8XBU - chains C and J of the 20 polymer chains in the assembly; structure by electron microscopy, 4.24 A resolution (low resolution: residue-level contacts below are approximate; hydrogen-bond / salt-bridge calls are withheld).

# Chain C
Protein: Histone H2A type 1-B/E
Source organism: Homo sapiens
Reference sequence: P04908 (H2A1B_HUMAN); residues 0-129 here correspond to UniProt positions 1-130 (UniProt number = residue number + 1)
Amino-acid sequence (133 residues; row label = number of the first residue in the row; numbers below 1 keep their minus sign (Gly-3 is residue -3)):
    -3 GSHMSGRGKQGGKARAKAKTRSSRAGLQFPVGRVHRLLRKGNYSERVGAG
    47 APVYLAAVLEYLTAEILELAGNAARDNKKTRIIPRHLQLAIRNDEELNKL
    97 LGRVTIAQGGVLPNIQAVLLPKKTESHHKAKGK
Unresolved in the structure: -3 to 10, 119-129
Differences from the reference sequence: expression tag (-3 to -1)

# Chain J
Molecule: 153-nt DNA strand
Source organism: synthetic construct
Sequence (153 nucleotides; each row starts with the number of its first residue):
     1 TGGCCGTTTTCGTTGTTTTTTTCTGTCTCGTGCCTGGTGTCTTGGGTGTA
    51 ATCCCCTTGGCGGTTAAAACGCGGGGGACAGCGCGTACGTGCGTTTAAGC
   101 GGTGCTAGAGCTGTCTACGACCAATTGAGCGGCCTCGGCACCGGGATTCT
   151 GAT

# Chain C / chain J interface
Pairs across the interface (10):
  Ala12(C) - DG39(J)
  Lys15(C) - DT38(J)
  Lys15(C) - DG39(J)
  Thr16(C) - DT38(J)
  Arg17(C) - DT38(J)
  Arg20(C) - DG39(J)
  Gly28(C) - DT38(J)
  Arg29(C) - DG37(J)
  Arg32(C) - DG37(J)
  Arg77(C) - DC27(J)
Other interface residues (no listed pair), chain C (12 interface residues in all): Lys13, Ala14, Arg42
Other interface residues (no listed pair), chain J (7 interface residues in all): DG36, DT40, DG46

# Summary
Chain C and chain J form an interface of 12 and 7 residues respectively.
Here chain C is Histone H2A type 1-B/E (Homo sapiens) and chain J is a 153-nt DNA strand (synthetic
construct). Entry 8XBU (The cryo-EM structure of the decameric RAD51 ring bound to the nucleosome with the
linker DNA ...) was determined by electron microscopy (same publication as 8JND, 8JNE, 8JNF, 8XBT and 8XBW).
